PDB entry 9LJW | X-ray diffraction, 3.13 A resolution | chains T and A of the 3 polymer chains in the assembly

[Chain T]
Molecule: 5-nt RNA strand
Sequence (5 nucleotides; row label = number of the first residue in the row):
     2 CGUCU

[Chain A]
Name: RNA-directed RNA polymerase
Source organism: Hepatitis C virus genotype 2a (isolate JFH-1)
Notes: EC 2.7.7.48
UniProt: Q99IB8 (POLG_HCVJF); residues 1-551 here correspond to UniProt positions 2443-2993 (UniProt number = residue number + 2442)
Sequence (544 residues; numbered 0 to 551; 8 numbers in that range are skipped by the numbering (no residue carries them; nothing is unmodelled there); the number before each row is that of its first residue; numbering starts at 0):
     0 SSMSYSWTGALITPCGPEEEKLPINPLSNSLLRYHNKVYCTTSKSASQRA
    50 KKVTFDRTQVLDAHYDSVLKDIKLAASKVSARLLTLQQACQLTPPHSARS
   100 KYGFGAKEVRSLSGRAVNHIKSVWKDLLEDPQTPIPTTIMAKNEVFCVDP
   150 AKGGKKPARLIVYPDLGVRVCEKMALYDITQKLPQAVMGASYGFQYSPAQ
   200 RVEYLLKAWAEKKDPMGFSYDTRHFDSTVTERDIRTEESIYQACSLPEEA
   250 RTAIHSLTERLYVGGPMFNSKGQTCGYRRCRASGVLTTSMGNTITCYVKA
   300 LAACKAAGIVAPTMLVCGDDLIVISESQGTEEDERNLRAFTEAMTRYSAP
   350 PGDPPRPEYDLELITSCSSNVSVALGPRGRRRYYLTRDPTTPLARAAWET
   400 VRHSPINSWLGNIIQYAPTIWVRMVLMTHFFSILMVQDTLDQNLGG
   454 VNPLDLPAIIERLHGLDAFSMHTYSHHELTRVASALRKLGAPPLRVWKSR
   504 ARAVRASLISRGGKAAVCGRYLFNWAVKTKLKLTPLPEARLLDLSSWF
Differences from the reference sequence: expression tag (0); engineered mutation Gly15 (Ser2457 in Q99IB8), Gln86 (Glu2528 in Q99IB8), Gln87 (Glu2529 in Q99IB8), His223 (Cys2665 in Q99IB8), Ile321 (Val2763 in Q99IB8), Gly444 (Asn2886 in Q99IB8), Gly445 (Ser2895 in Q99IB8)
Metal / ion sites: Mn2+ site 1: Asp220, Thr221, Asp318 (together with GDP); Mn2+ site 2: Asp318, Asp319 (together with GDP)
Small-molecule neighbours:
  - FAD (flavin-adenine dinucleotide): His402, Ser403, Asn406, Ser407, Leu409, Gly410, Asn411, Ile413, Leu443, Gly444, Val454, Trp550
  - GDP (guanosine-5'-diphosphate): Arg48, Lys141, Arg158, Ile160, Asp220, Thr221, Arg222, His223, Phe224, Asp225, Ser282, Gly283, Thr287, Asn291, Asp318, Asp319
Swiss-Prot annotation at these positions:
  - binding site (Mg(2+)): Asp220, Asp318, Asp319

[Interface between chain T and chain A]
Residue-residue contacts (23; chain T residue first):
  C2(T) - Ala97(A)  sugar contact
  C2(T) - Lys141(A)  base contact
  C2(T) - Ile160(A)  base contact
  C2(T) - Tyr162(A)  sugar contact
  C2(T) - Arg168(A)  hydrogen bond to the phosphate
  C2(T) - Gly283(A)  hydrogen bond to the sugar
  G3(T) - Pro93(A)  phosphate contact
  G3(T) - Ser96(A)  hydrogen bond to the phosphate
  G3(T) - Arg168(A)  salt bridge to the phosphate
  G3(T) - Gly283(A)  sugar contact
  G3(T) - Val284(A)  hydrogen bond to the sugar
  G3(T) - Leu285(A)  hydrogen bond to the sugar
  G3(T) - Thr287(A)  base contact
  G3(T) - Ser288(A)  base contact
  U4(T) - Lys172(A)  salt bridge to the phosphate
  U4(T) - Leu285(A)  phosphate contact
  U4(T) - Ser288(A)  hydrogen bond to the base
  C5(T) - Tyr176(A)  phosphate contact
  C5(T) - Gln180(A)  phosphate contact
  C5(T) - Phe193(A)  sugar contact
  U6(T) - Phe193(A)  sugar contact
  U6(T) - Trp550(A)  base contact
  U6(T) - Phe551(A)  sugar contact
Other interface residues (no listed pair), chain A (21 interface residues in all): Leu91, His95, Ser282

[In short]
5 residues of chain T and 21 residues of chain A are in contact; the contacts include 6 hydrogen bonds and 2
salt bridges. Among the polar pairs are U4(T)-Ser288(A), C2(T)-Gly283(A) and G3(T)-Val284(A). Ligands of chain
A: GDP and flavin-adenine dinucleotide.
Here chain T is a 5-nt RNA strand and chain A is RNA-directed RNA polymerase (Hepatitis C virus genotype 2a
(isolate JFH-1)). Entry 9LJW (Structural insights into the polymerase catalyzed FAD-capping of hepatitis C
viral RNA) was determined by X-ray diffraction (same publication as 9LJR, 9LJS, 9LJT, 9LJU and 9LJV).
